PDB entry 8DMB | electron microscopy, 3.10 A resolution | chains P and X of the 4 polymer chains in the assembly

== Chain P ==
Name: Ubiquitin-like protein SMT3, IsrB protein, monomeric superfolder Green Fluorescent Protein
Organism: Saccharomyces cerevisiae S288C
Notes: engineered mutation(s): H584L
Reference sequence: Q12306 (SMT3_YEAST); residues -98 to -1 here correspond to UniProt positions 1-98 (UniProt number = residue number + 99)
Amino-acid sequence (741 residues; row label = number of the first residue in the row; numbers below 1 keep their minus sign (Met-149 is residue -149)):
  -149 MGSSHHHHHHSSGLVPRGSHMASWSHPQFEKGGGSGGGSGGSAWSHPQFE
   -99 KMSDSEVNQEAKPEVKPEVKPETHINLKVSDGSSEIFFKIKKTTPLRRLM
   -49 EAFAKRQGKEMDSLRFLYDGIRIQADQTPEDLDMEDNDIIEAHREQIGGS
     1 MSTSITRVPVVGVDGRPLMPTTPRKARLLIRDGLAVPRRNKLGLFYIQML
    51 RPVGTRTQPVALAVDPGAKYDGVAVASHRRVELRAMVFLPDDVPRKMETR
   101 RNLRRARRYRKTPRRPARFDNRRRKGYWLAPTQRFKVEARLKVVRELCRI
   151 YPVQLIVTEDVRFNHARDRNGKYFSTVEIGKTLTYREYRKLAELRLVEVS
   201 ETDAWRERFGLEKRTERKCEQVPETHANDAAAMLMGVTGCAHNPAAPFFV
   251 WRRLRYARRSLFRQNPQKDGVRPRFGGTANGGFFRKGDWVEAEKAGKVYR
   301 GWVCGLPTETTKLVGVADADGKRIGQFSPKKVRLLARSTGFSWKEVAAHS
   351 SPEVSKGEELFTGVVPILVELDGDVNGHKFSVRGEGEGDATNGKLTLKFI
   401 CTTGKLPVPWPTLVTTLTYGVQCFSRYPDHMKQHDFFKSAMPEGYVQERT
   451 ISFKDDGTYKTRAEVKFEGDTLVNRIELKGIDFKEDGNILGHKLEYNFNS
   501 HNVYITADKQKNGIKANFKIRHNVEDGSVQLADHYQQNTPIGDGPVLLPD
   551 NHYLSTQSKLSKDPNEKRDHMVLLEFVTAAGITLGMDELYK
Unresolved in the structure: -149 to 5, 211-224, 348-591
Sequence notes: initiating methionine (-149); expression tag (-148 to -99); linker (0)
Curated features (UniProtKB/Swiss-Prot):
  - modified residue: Ser-97 (N-acetylserine), Ser-95 (Phosphoserine)
  - cross-link: Gly-1 (Glycyl lysine isopeptide (Gly-Lys) (interchain with K-? in acceptor proteins))
From the paper describing this entry:
  - binding site for omega RNA: Pro113 to Arg124
  - mutagenesis - R104A, F119A, R124A: decreased catalytic activity (DNA nicking activity)
  - mutagenesis - R100A: unchanged catalytic activity (DNA nicking activity)
  - binding site for target DNA (chain X): Asn265
  - mutagenesis - N265A: decreased catalytic activity (nicking activity)
  - binding site for non-target DNA: Arg323, Gln326
  - specificity-determining residues: Arg323, Gln326
  - mutagenesis - R323A: abolished catalytic activity (cleavage activity)
  - mutagenesis - Q326A: abolished catalytic activity
  - mutagenesis - Q326R: increased catalytic activity on TTGG/ATGG TAMs

== Chain X ==
Molecule: target DNA
Sequence (31 nucleotides; each row starts with the number of its first residue):
     1 GATCAGCTCAAGAGAAGTCATTTAATAAGGC
Unresolved in the structure: 1, 30-31

== Interface between chain P and chain X ==
Contacting residue pairs - 40 pairs, chain P then chain X:
  Arg95(P) with DA13(X), salt bridge to the phosphate
  Thr99(P) with DA13(X), phosphate contact
  Asn102(P) with DA13(X), base contact
  Arg105(P) with DG14(X), base contact
  Ala106(P) with DA13(X), base contact
  Phe119(P) with DG17(X), base contact; DT18(X), base contact; DC19(X), sugar contact
  Arg124(P) with DA20(X), hydrogen bond to the base; DT21(X), sugar contact
  Tyr127(P) with DT22(X), hydrogen bond to the phosphate; DT23(X), hydrogen bond to the phosphate
  Trp128(P) with DT21(X), base contact; DT22(X), sugar contact
  Arg162(P) with DA24(X), salt bridge to the phosphate; DA25(X), phosphate contact
  Phe163(P) with DA24(X), sugar contact
  Asn164(P) with DA25(X), sugar contact
  His165(P) with DA24(X), base contact
  Ala166(P) with DA25(X), base contact
  Glu178(P) with DT23(X), sugar contact; DA24(X), sugar contact
  Ile179(P) with DT22(X), base contact
  Gly180(P) with DT22(X), phosphate contact; DT23(X), hydrogen bond to the phosphate
  Lys181(P) with DT23(X), hydrogen bond to the phosphate; DA24(X), salt bridge to the phosphate
  Thr182(P) with DT23(X), hydrogen bond to the phosphate
  Arg263(P) with DA11(X), phosphate contact; DG12(X), phosphate contact
  Gln264(P) with DG12(X), hydrogen bond to the phosphate
  Asn265(P) with DG12(X), hydrogen bond to the phosphate
  Lys294(P) with DA5(X), phosphate contact; DG6(X), salt bridge to the phosphate
  Ala295(P) with DA5(X), hydrogen bond to the phosphate; DG6(X), phosphate contact
  Ser328(P) with DC4(X), phosphate contact; DA5(X), phosphate contact
  Lys331(P) with DC4(X), phosphate contact; DA5(X), salt bridge to the phosphate
Also at the interface, not in a pair above, chain P (31 interface residues in all): Leu103, Asp120, Leu129, Gln267, Gln326
Also at the interface, not in a pair above, chain X (18 interface residues in all): DC7, DA10

== Overview ==
Chain P and chain X form an interface of 31 and 18 residues respectively; the contacts include 9 hydrogen
bonds and 5 salt bridges. Among the polar pairs are Arg124(P)-DA20(X), Tyr127(P)-DT22(X) and
Tyr127(P)-DT23(X). The paper reports a binding site for non-target DNA at Arg323(P) and Gln326(P); R104A,
F119A and R124A of chain P reduce catalytic activity (DNA nicking activity); 8 substitutions were tested in
all.
Chain P is Ubiquitin-like protein SMT3, IsrB protein, monomeric superfolder Green Fluorescent Protein
(Saccharomyces cerevisiae S288C) and chain X is target DNA; the structure, Structure of Desulfovirgula
thermocuniculi IsrB (DtIsrB) in complex with omega RNA and target DNA, was determined by electron microscopy.
